PDB entry 7XFN | electron microscopy, 2.80 A resolution | chains C and I of the 10 polymer chains in the assembly

Chain C:
Name: Histone H2A type 1
From: Xenopus laevis
UniProtKB: P06897 (H2A1_XENLA); residues 0-129 here correspond to UniProt positions 1-130 (UniProt number = residue number + 1)
Chain sequence (130 residues; numbered 0 to 129; the number before each row is that of its first residue; numbering starts at 0):
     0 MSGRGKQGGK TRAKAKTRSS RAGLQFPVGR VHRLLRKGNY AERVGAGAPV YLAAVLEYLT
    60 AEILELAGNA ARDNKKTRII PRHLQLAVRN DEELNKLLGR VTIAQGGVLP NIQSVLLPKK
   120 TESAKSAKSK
Unresolved in the structure: 0-10, 118-129
Construct notes: conflict Arg99 (Gly100 in P06897)

Chain I:
Molecule: 152-nt DNA strand
From: Xenopus laevis
Sequence (152 nucleotides; each row starts with the number of its first residue; numbers below 1 keep their minus sign (DA-77 is residue -77)):
   -77 ATGCACAGGA TGTATATATC TGICACGTGC CTGGAGACTA GGGAGTAATC CCCTTGGCGG
   -17 TTAAAACGCG GGGGACAGCG CGTACGTGCG TTTAAGCGGT GCTAGAGCTG TCTACGACCA
    43 ATTGAGCGGC CTCGGCACCG GGATTCTCCA GG
Unresolved in the structure: -77 to -71, 73-74

Chain C / chain I interface:
Pairs across the interface - 11 pairs, chain C then chain I:
  Arg11(C) with DG-42(I), sugar contact
  Ala12(C) with DA-41(I), phosphate contact
  Lys15(C) with DA-43(I), phosphate contact; DG-42(I), hydrogen bond to the phosphate
  Thr16(C) with DA-43(I), phosphate contact
  Arg17(C) with DA-43(I), salt bridge to the phosphate
  Arg20(C) with DG-42(I), salt bridge to the phosphate
  Gly28(C) with DA-43(I), phosphate contact
  Arg32(C) with DG-44(I), salt bridge to the phosphate
  Arg42(C) with DG-35(I), sugar contact
  Arg77(C) with DC-54(I), sugar contact
Other interface residues (no listed pair), chain C (13 interface residues in all): Lys13, Ala14, Arg29

Overview:
Chain C and chain I form an interface of 13 and 6 residues respectively; the contacts include 1 hydrogen bond
and 3 salt bridges. Polar pairs include Lys15(C)-DG-42(I), Arg17(C)-DA-43(I) and Arg20(C)-DG-42(I).
Here chain C is Histone H2A type 1 and chain I is a 152-nt DNA strand, both from Xenopus laevis. Entry 7XFN
(Structure of nucleosome-DI complex (-55I, Apo state)) was determined by electron microscopy (same publication
as 7XFC, 7XFH, 7XFI, 7XFJ, 7XFL and 7XFM).
